9CD5 - chain A; structure by X-ray diffraction, 2.94 A resolution.

== Chain A ==
Name: Fibroblast growth factor receptor 1
From: Homo sapiens
Notes: EC 2.7.10.1
UniProt: P11362 (FGFR1_HUMAN); numbering as in UniProt (aligned over 458-765)
Amino-acid sequence (308 residues; numbered 458 to 765; the number before each row is that of its first residue):
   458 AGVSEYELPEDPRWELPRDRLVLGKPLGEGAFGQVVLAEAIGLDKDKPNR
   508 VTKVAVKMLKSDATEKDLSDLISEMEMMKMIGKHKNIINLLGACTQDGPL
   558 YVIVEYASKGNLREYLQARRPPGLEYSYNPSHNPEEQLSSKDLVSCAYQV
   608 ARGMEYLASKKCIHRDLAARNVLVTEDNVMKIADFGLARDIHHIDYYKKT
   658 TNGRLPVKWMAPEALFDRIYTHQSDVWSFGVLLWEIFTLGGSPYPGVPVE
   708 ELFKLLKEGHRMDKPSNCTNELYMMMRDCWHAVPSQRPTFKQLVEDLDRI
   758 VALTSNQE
Not modelled in the structure: 458-464, 489, 581-592, 645-650, 765
Construct notes: engineered mutation A488 (Cys in P11362), S584 (Cys in P11362)
Residues lining bound ligands: A1AV2 ((3P)-5-[(1R)-1-(3,5-dichloropyridin-4-yl)ethoxy]-3-{6-[6-(methanesulfonyl)-2,6-diazaspiro[3.3]heptan-2-yl]pyridin-3-yl}-1H-indazole): L484, G485, V492, A512, V561, E562, Y563, A564, S565, K566, G567, N568, E571, R627, N628, L630, A640, D641
Swiss-Prot annotation at these positions:
  - active site: D623 (Proton acceptor)
  - binding site (ATP): L484 to G487, F489, G490, K514, E562 to A564, N568, R627, D641
  - modified residue (Phosphotyrosine): Y463, Y583, Y585, Y653, Y654, Y730
  - natural variant: R470 (R470L: In HH2), P483 (P483T: In HH2), G490 (G490R: In HRTFDS), A520 (A520T: In HH2), I538 (I538V: In HH2), N546 (N546K: In ECCL), V607 (V607M: In HH2), K618 (K618N: In HH2), H621 (H621R: In HH2), R622 (R622G: In HH2; R622Q: In HH2), D623 (D623Y: In HRTFDS), R627 (R627T: In HRTFDS), 16 further natural variant entries in UniProt
  - mutagenesis: K514 (K514A: Loss of kinase activity), R577 (R577E: Strongly reduced autophosphorylation in response to FGF signaling. No effect on in vitro kinase activity), R609 (R609V: Abolishes interaction with PLCG1), D623 (D623A: Loss of kinase activity), Y653 (Y653F: No effect on kinase activity. Loss of autophosphorylation and kinase activity; when associated with F-654), Y654 (Y654F: Reduced kinase activity. Loss of autophosphorylation and kinase activity; when associated with F-653), D755 (D755V: Abolishes interaction with PLCG1)

== In short ==
Chain A binds compound A1AV2. UniProt lists active-site residue D623, 13 ATP-binding residues and 7
mutagenesis sites.
Chain A is Fibroblast growth factor receptor 1 (Homo sapiens); the structure, FGFR1 Kinase Domain Soak with
Inhibitor TYRA-300, was determined by X-ray diffraction together with 9CD7 from the same study.
